6K71 - chains J and P of the 13 polymer chains in the assembly; structure by electron microscopy, 4.30 A resolution (low resolution: residue-level contacts below are approximate; hydrogen-bond / salt-bridge calls are withheld).

[Chain J]
Molecule: Translation initiation factor eIF-2B subunit epsilon
Source organism: Homo sapiens
UniProtKB: Q13144 (EI2BE_HUMAN); residues 1-721 here = UniProt positions 1-721
Amino-acid sequence (721 residues; row label = number of the first residue in the row):
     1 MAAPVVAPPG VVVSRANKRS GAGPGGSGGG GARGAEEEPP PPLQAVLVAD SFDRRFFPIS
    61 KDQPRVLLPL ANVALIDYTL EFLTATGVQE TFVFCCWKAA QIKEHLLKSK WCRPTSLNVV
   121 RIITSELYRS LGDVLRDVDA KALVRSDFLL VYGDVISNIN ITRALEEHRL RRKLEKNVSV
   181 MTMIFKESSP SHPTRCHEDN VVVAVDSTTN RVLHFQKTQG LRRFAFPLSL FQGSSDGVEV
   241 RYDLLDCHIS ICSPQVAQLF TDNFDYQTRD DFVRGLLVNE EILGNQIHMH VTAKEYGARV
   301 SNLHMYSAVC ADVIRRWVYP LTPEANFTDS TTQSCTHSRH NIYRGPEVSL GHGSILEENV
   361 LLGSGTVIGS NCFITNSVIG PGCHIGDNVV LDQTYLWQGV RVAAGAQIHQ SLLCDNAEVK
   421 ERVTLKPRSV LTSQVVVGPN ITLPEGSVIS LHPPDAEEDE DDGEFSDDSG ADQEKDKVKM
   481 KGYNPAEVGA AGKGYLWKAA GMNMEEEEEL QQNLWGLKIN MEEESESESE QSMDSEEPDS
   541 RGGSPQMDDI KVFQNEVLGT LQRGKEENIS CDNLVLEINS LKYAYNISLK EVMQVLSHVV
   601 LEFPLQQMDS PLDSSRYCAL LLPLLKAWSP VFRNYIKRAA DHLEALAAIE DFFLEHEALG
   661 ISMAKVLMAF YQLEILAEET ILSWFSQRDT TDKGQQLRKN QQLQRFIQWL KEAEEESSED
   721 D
Unresolved in the structure: 1-40, 280-284, 467-546, 690-691, 716-721
Curated features (UniProtKB/Swiss-Prot):
  - modified residue: Ala2 (N-acetylalanine), Arg19 (Omega-N-methylarginine), Ser27 (Phosphoserine), Ser130 (Phosphoserine), Thr322 (Phosphothreonine), Ser450 (Phosphoserine), Ser466 (Phosphoserine), Ser469 (Phosphoserine), Ser532 (Phosphoserine), Ser540 (Phosphoserine), Ser544 (Phosphoserine), Ser717 (Phosphoserine)
  - cross-link (Glycyl lysine isopeptide (Lys-Gly)): Lys61 (interchain with G-Cter in ubiquitin), Lys103 (interchain with G-Cter in ubiquitin), Lys141 (interchain with G-Cter in ubiquitin), Lys217 (interchain with G-Cter in ubiquitin)
  - natural variant: Asp62 (D62V: In VWM5), Leu68 (L68S: In VWM5), Val73 (V73G: In VWM5), Ala74 (A74T: In VWM5), Thr91 (T91A: In VWM5), Leu106 (L106F: In VWM5), Arg113 (R113C: In VWM5; R113H: In VWM5), Arg195 (R195C: In VWM5; R195H: In VWM5), Arg269 (R269G: In VWM5; R269Q: In VWM5), Asp270 (D270H: In VWM5), Arg299 (R299H: In VWM5), Cys310 (C310F: In VWM5), 9 further natural variant entries in UniProt

[Chain P]
Molecule: Eukaryotic translation initiation factor 2 subunit 3
Source organism: Homo sapiens
UniProtKB: P41091 (IF2G_HUMAN); numbering as in UniProt (aligned over 1-472)
Amino-acid sequence (472 residues; numbered 1 to 472; the number before each row is that of its first residue):
     1 MAGGEAGVTL GQPHLSRQDL TTLDVTKLTP LSHEVISRQA TINIGTIGHV AHGKSTVVKA
    61 ISGVHTVRFK NELERNITIK LGYANAKIYK LDDPSCPRPE CYRSCGSSTP DEFPTDIPGT
   121 KGNFKLVRHV SFVDCPGHDI LMATMLNGAA VMDAALLLIA GNESCPQPQT SEHLAAIEIM
   181 KLKHILILQN KIDLVKESQA KEQYEQILAF VQGTVAEGAP IIPISAQLKY NIEVVCEYIV
   241 KKIPVPPRDF TSEPRLIVIR SFDVNKPGCE VDDLKGGVAG GSILKGVLKV GQEIEVRPGI
   301 VSKDSEGKLM CKPIFSKIVS LFAEHNDLQY AAPGGLIGVG TKIDPTLCRA DRMVGQVLGA
   361 VGALPEIFTE LEISYFLLRR LLGVRTEGDK KAAKVQKLSK NEVLMVNIGS LSTGGRVSAV
   421 KADLGKIVLT NPVCTEVGEK IALSRRVEKH WRLIGWGQIR RGVTIKPTVD DD
Unresolved in the structure: 1-39, 104-118, 461-472
Curated features (UniProtKB/Swiss-Prot):
  - region: Gly48 to Ser55 (G1), Asn76 to Lys80 (G2), Asp134 to Gly137 (G3), Asn190 to Asp193 (G4), Ser225 to Gln227 (G5), Gly457 to Val469 (Interacts with CDC123)
  - binding site (GTP): Ala51 to Thr56, Asn190 to Asp193, Ser225 to Gln227
  - modified residue: Ala2 (N-acetylalanine), Ser16 (Phosphoserine)
  - natural variant: Ser108 (S108R: In MEHMO; uncertain significance), Thr144 (T144I: In MEHMO), Ile159 (I159L: In MEHMO), Ile222 (I222T: In MEHMO), Ile259 (I259M: In MEHMO), Pro432 (P432S: Found in patients with hypopituitarism with glucose dysregulation)

[Chain J / chain P interface]
Residue-residue contacts (46; chain J residue first):
  Glu126(J) - Asp304(P)
  Ala140(J) - Arg352(P)
  Lys141(J) - Lys303(P)
  Gln255(J) - Glu72(P)
  Gln258(J) - Glu72(P)
  Gln258(J) - Leu73(P)
  Leu259(J) - Arg75(P)
  Asp262(J) - Glu74(P)
  Asp262(J) - Arg75(P)
  Asp262(J) - Thr78(P)
  Phe264(J) - Val403(P)
  Phe264(J) - Met405(P)
  Phe264(J) - Gly414(P)
  Phe264(J) - Thr430(P)
  Asp265(J) - Val403(P)
  Asp265(J) - Arg446(P)
  Asp265(J) - Trp451(P)
  Asn279(J) - Arg75(P)
  Asn285(J) - Arg75(P)
  Phe553(J) - Arg385(P)
  Glu556(J) - Arg380(P)
  Arg563(J) - Arg379(P)
  Glu567(J) - Asp423(P)
  Leu576(J) - Glu178(P)
  Glu577(J) - Leu378(P)
  Glu577(J) - Arg379(P)
  Asn579(J) - Thr214(P)
  Ser580(J) - Leu382(P)
  Ser580(J) - Gly383(P)
  Leu581(J) - Arg380(P)
  Leu581(J) - Arg385(P)
  Lys582(J) - Ala209(P)
  Tyr583(J) - Gln167(P)
  Tyr583(J) - Pro168(P)
  Tyr583(J) - Thr170(P)
  Tyr583(J) - Ser171(P)
  Tyr583(J) - Phe210(P)
  Ala584(J) - Arg385(P)
  Ala584(J) - Glu387(P)
  Tyr585(J) - Pro166(P)
  Tyr585(J) - Arg385(P)
  Asn586(J) - Pro166(P)
  Asn586(J) - Gln167(P)
  Asn586(J) - Phe210(P)
  Ile587(J) - Arg385(P)
  Leu589(J) - Gln212(P)
Other interface residues (no listed pair), chain J (33 interface residues in all): Tyr128, Asp137, Asn263, Asp549, Thr560, Asn573
Other interface residues (no listed pair), chain P (36 interface residues in all): Glu172, Ala175, Phe376, Thr413
From the paper, about this interface:
  - interface residues, chain J: Asn263(J), Phe264(J), Glu577(J)

[In short]
The interface between chain J and chain P involves 33 residues on one side and 36 on the other. From UniProt:
13 GTP-binding residues on chain P. The paper reports interface residues Asn263(J), Phe264(J) and Glu577(J).
Here chain J is Translation initiation factor eIF-2B subunit epsilon and chain P is Eukaryotic translation
initiation factor 2 subunit 3, both from Homo sapiens. Entry 6K71 (eIF2 - eIF2B complex) was determined by
electron microscopy (same publication as 6K72, 6JLY and 6JLZ).
